5B0Z - chains B and I of the 10 polymer chains in the assembly; structure by X-ray diffraction, 1.99 A resolution.

[Chain B]
Name: Histone H4
Organism: Homo sapiens
Reference sequence: P62805 (H4_HUMAN); residues 0-102 here correspond to UniProt positions 1-103 (UniProt number = residue number + 1)
Amino-acid sequence (106 residues; row label = number of the first residue in the row; numbers below 1 keep their minus sign (Gly-3 is residue -3)):
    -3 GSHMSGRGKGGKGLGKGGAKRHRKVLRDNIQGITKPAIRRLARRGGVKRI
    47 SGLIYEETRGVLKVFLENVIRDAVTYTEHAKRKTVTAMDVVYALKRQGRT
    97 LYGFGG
Unresolved in the structure: -3 to 24
Differences from the reference sequence: expression tag (-3 to -1)
UniProt features mapped onto this chain:
  - DNA-binding region: Lys16 to Lys20
  - modified residue: Ser1 (N-acetylserine), Arg3 (Asymmetric dimethylarginine), Lys5 (N6-(2-hydroxyisobutyryl)lysine), Lys8 (N6-(2-hydroxyisobutyryl)lysine), Lys12 (N6-(2-hydroxyisobutyryl)lysine), Lys16 (N6-(2-hydroxyisobutyryl)lysine), Lys20 (N6,N6,N6-trimethyllysine), Lys31 (N6-(2-hydroxyisobutyryl)lysine), Lys44 (N6-(2-hydroxyisobutyryl)lysine), Ser47 (Phosphoserine), Tyr51 (Phosphotyrosine), Lys59 (N6-(2-hydroxyisobutyryl)lysine), Lys77 (N6-(2-hydroxyisobutyryl)lysine), Lys79 (N6-(2-hydroxyisobutyryl)lysine), Thr80 (Phosphothreonine), Tyr88 (Phosphotyrosine), Lys91 (N6-(2-hydroxyisobutyryl)lysine)
  - cross-link (Glycyl lysine isopeptide (Lys-Gly)): Lys12 (interchain with G-Cter in SUMO2), Lys20 (interchain with G-Cter in SUMO2), Lys31 (interchain with G-Cter in SUMO2), Lys59 (interchain with G-Cter in SUMO2), Lys79 (interchain with G-Cter in SUMO2), Lys91 (interchain with G-Cter in SUMO2)

[Chain I]
Molecule: 146-nt DNA strand
Organism: Homo sapiens
Sequence (146 nucleotides; numbered 1 to 146; the number before each row is that of its first residue):
     1 ATCAATATCCACCTGCAGATTCTACCAAAAGTGTATTTGGAAACTGCTCC
    51 ATCAAAAGGCATGTTCAGCTGAATTCAGCTGAACATGCCTTTTGATGGAG
   101 CAGTTTCCAAATACACTTTTGGTAGAATCTGCAGGTGGATATTGAT
Bound ions: Mn2+ near DG121 (its only coordinating residue here)

[Interface between chain B and chain I]
Contacting residue pairs (6):
  Thr30(B) with DC60(I), phosphate contact; DA61(I), phosphate contact
  Pro32(B) with DC60(I), phosphate contact; DA61(I), phosphate contact
  Arg36(B) with DC60(I), salt bridge to the phosphate
  Arg45(B) with DC69(I), sugar contact
Also at the interface, not in a pair above, chain B (5 interface residues in all): Lys31
Also at the interface, not in a pair above, chain I (4 interface residues in all): DT70

[Summary]
5 residues of chain B and 4 residues of chain I are in contact, with 1 salt bridge. The salt-bridged pair is
Arg36(B)-DC60(I). Curated annotation (UniProt) lists a DNA-binding region on chain B.
Chain B is Histone H4 and chain I is a 146-nt DNA strand, both from Homo sapiens; the structure, The crystal
structure of the nucleosome containing H3.2, at 1.98 A resolution, was determined by X-ray diffraction,
deposited together with 5B0Y.
